Entry 2NX5 (X-ray diffraction, 2.70 A resolution); this record covers chains D and E of the 5 polymer chains in the assembly.

Chain D:
Protein: ELS4 TCR alpha chain
Source organism: Homo sapiens
Amino-acid sequence (188 residues; each row starts with the number of its first residue; note: 6 numbers in that range are skipped by the numbering (no residue carries them; nothing is unmodelled there)):
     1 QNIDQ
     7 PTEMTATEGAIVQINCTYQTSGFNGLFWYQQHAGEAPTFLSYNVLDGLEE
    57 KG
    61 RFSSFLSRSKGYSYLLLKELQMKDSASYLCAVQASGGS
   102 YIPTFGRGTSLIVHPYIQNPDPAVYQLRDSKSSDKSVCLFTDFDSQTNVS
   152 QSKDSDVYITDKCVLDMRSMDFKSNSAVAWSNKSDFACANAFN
Cystine bridges: C22-C90, C139-C189

Chain E:
Protein: ELS4 TCR beta chain
Source organism: Homo sapiens
Amino-acid sequence (243 residues; row label = number of the first residue in the row; note: 4 numbers in that range are skipped by the numbering (no residue carries them; nothing is unmodelled there)):
     1 DAGITQSPRHKVTETGTPVTLRCHQTENHRYMYWYRQDPGHGLRLIHYSY
    51 GVKDTDKGEVSD
    64 GYSVSRSKTEDFLLTLESATSSQTSVYFCATGTGDSNQ
   105 PQHFGDGTRLSILEDLNKVFPPEVAVFEPSEAEISHTQKATLVCLATGFF
   155 PDHVELSWWVNGKEVHSGVCTDPQPLKEQPALNDSRYALSSRLRVSATFW
   205 QNPRNHFRCQVQFYGLSENDEWTQDRAKPVTQIVSAEAWGRAD
Cystine bridges: C23-C92, C148-C213

Interface between chain D and chain E:
Disulfides between the chains: C164(D)-C174(E)
Residue-residue contacts (82):
  N30(D) - S99(E)
  F33(D) - S99(E)
  F33(D) - Q101(E)
  F33(D) - P105(E)  hydrophobic
  Y35(D) - P105(E)
  Y35(D) - Q106(E)  hydrogen bond (side chain-backbone)
  Q37(D) - Q37(E)  hydrogen bond
  Q37(D) - F91(E)
  E41(D) - F91(E)
  A42(D) - F91(E)  hydrophobic
  A42(D) - G109(E)
  P43(D) - L43(E)  hydrophobic
  P43(D) - F108(E)
  F45(D) - P105(E)  hydrophobic
  Y48(D) - S99(E)
  Y48(D) - N100(E)
  L89(D) - L43(E)  hydrophobic
  Q93(D) - S99(E)  hydrogen bond (side chain-backbone)
  I103(D) - Y33(E)  hydrophobic
  I103(D) - L45(E)  hydrophobic
  I103(D) - Y48(E)  hydrophobic
  P104(D) - Y35(E)  hydrogen bond (backbone-side chain)
  P104(D) - Q106(E)
  F106(D) - Y35(E)
  F106(D) - L43(E)
  F106(D) - Q106(E)
  F106(D) - F108(E)  hydrophobic
  G107(D) - G42(E)
  R108(D) - G40(E)  hydrogen bond (side chain-backbone)
  R108(D) - H41(E)
  R108(D) - G42(E)
  D122(D) - H140(E)  salt bridge
  Y126(D) - S134(E)
  Y126(D) - A136(E)  hydrophobic
  Y126(D) - E137(E)
  Y126(D) - H140(E)
  Q127(D) - S134(E)
  L128(D) - F131(E)
  L128(D) - E132(E)
  L128(D) - T145(E)
  L128(D) - V147(E)  hydrophobic
  R129(D) - F131(E)
  R129(D) - E132(E)  hydrogen bond (backbone-backbone)
  D130(D) - V130(E)
  D130(D) - F131(E)
  S131(D) - V130(E)  hydrogen bond (backbone-backbone)
  S131(D) - E241(E)
  K136(D) - F131(E)
  S137(D) - F131(E)
  V138(D) - F131(E)  hydrophobic
  L140(D) - T145(E)
  L140(D) - R196(E)
  T142(D) - R198(E)
  D143(D) - T141(E)
  D143(D) - R198(E)  salt bridge
  Y159(D) - E182(E)
  I160(D) - L180(E)
  T161(D) - D176(E)
  T161(D) - S194(E)
  T161(D) - R196(E)  hydrogen bond
  D162(D) - R196(E)  hydrogen bond (backbone-side chain)
  C164(D) - C174(E)  disulfide
  C164(D) - T175(E)  hydrogen bond (side chain-backbone)
  C164(D) - R196(E)
  V165(D) - C174(E)
  L166(D) - G172(E)
  L166(D) - C174(E)  hydrophobic
  L166(D) - R198(E)
  D167(D) - S171(E)  hydrogen bond (backbone-side chain)
  D167(D) - G172(E)  hydrogen bond (backbone-backbone)
  M168(D) - R198(E)
  M168(D) - V199(E)
  R169(D) - S171(E)  hydrogen bond (backbone-side chain)
  M171(D) - S200(E)
  F173(D) - K143(E)
  F173(D) - R198(E)
  S175(D) - R198(E)  hydrogen bond
  S177(D) - R196(E)  hydrogen bond
  V179(D) - S194(E)
  V179(D) - R196(E)
  W181(D) - L149(E)  hydrophobic
  W181(D) - A192(E)  hydrophobic
Interface residues without a listed pair, chain D (50 interface residues in all): S98, T105, K132, S156, A178
Interface residues without a listed pair, chain E (51 interface residues in all): Y31, E59, D110, A129, P133, T151, H170, V173

Overview:
50 residues of chain D face 51 of chain E across their interface, with 1 disulfide bond, 15 hydrogen bonds and
2 salt bridges. Among the polar pairs are D122(D)-H140(E), D143(D)-R198(E) and Y35(D)-Q106(E).
Here chain D is ELS4 TCR alpha chain and chain E is ELS4 TCR beta chain, both from Homo sapiens. Entry 2NX5
(Crystal structure of ELS4 TCR bound to HLA-B*3501 presenting EBV peptide EPLPQGQLTAY at 1.7A) was determined
by X-ray diffraction together with 2NW2 and 2NW3 from the same study.
